3X42 - chains A and B; structure by X-ray diffraction, 1.88 A resolution.

Chain A (and B):
Protein: Phenylethylamine oxidase
Source organism: Arthrobacter globiformis
Notes: EC 1.4.3.21; chain B of this document is another copy of the same molecule, construct and numbering; everything in this record applies to it too
Reference sequence: P46881 (PAOX_ARTGO); residue numbers follow UniProt; this construct covers 9-629
Amino-acid sequence (621 residues; each row starts with the number of its first residue):
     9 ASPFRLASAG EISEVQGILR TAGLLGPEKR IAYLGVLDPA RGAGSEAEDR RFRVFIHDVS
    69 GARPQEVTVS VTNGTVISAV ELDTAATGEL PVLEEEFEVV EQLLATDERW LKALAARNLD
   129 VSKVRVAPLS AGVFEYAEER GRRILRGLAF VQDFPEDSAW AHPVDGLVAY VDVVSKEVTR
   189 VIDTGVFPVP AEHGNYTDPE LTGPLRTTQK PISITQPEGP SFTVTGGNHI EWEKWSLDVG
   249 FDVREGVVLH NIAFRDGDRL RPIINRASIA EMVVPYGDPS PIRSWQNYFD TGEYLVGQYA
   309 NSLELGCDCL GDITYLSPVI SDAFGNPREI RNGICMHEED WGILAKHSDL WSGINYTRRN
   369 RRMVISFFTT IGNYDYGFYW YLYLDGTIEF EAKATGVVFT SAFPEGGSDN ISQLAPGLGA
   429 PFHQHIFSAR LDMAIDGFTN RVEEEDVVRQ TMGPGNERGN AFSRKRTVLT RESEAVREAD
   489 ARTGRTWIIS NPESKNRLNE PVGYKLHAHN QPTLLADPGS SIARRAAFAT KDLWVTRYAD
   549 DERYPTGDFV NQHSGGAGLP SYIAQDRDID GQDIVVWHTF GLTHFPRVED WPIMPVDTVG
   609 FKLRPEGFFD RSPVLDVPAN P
Modified positions: Y382 (5-(2-carboxy-2-aminoethyl)-2-hydroxy-1,4-benzoquinone; TPQ)
UniProt features mapped onto this chain:
  - active site: D298 (Proton acceptor), Y382 (Schiff-base intermediate with substrate)
  - binding site (substrate): Y296 to Y307, I379 to Y384
  - binding site (Cu cation): H431, H433, H592
  - modified residue: Y382 (2',4',5'-topaquinone)
  - mutagenesis: Y382 (Y382F: Loss of activity)
Cystine bridges: C317-C343
Metal / ion sites: K+: V79, T80; Cu ion: H431, H433, H592; Na+: D440, M441, D581, I582
What the authors report for this chain:
  - catalytic residues: D298 (citing earlier work)

How chain A and chain B interact:
Residue-residue contacts - 301 pairs, chain A then chain B:
  R133(A) with W359(B)
  V134(A) with W359(B)
  A135(A) with W359(B)
  F142(A) with R466(B)
  E143(A) with R466(B), salt bridge
  Y144(A) with R466(B), hydrogen bond
  Q160(A) with W359(B), hydrogen bond (side chain-backbone); S360(B)
  P163(A) with W359(B); S360(B)
  E164(A) with S360(B); I362(B)
  D165(A) with S360(B)
  A167(A) with W359(B), hydrophobic
  W168(A) with D357(B), hydrogen bond; W359(B), hydrophobic
  E200(A) with R505(B), salt bridge
  Y204(A) with H355(B); Y364(B), hydrophobic
  T205(A) with Y364(B)
  L209(A) with R619(B)
  T210(A) with L623(B); D624(B)
  P212(A) with D624(B)
  L213(A) with D624(B)
  R214(A) with E241(B), salt bridge; K242(B); L392(B); P621(B), hydrogen bond (side chain-backbone); D624(B), salt bridge; V625(B); P626(B)
  T216(A) with S229(B); E241(B), hydrogen bond
  Q217(A) with S229(B); E241(B), hydrogen bond; L392(B); V625(B)
  K218(A) with Q224(B); E226(B); G227(B); P228(B); S229(B), hydrogen bond (backbone-side chain); R369(B), hydrogen bond (backbone-side chain)
  P219(A) with Q224(B), hydrogen bond (backbone-side chain); E226(B)
  I220(A) with T223(B); Q224(B); D348(B); R369(B)
  S221(A) with S221(B); I222(B); T223(B), hydrogen bond (backbone-backbone)
  I222(A) with S221(B)
  T223(A) with I220(B); S221(B), hydrogen bond (backbone-backbone)
  Q224(A) with P219(B), hydrogen bond (side chain-backbone); I220(B)
  E226(A) with K218(B); P219(B)
  G227(A) with K218(B)
  P228(A) with K218(B)
  S229(A) with T216(B), hydrogen bond (side chain-backbone); Q217(B); K218(B), hydrogen bond (side chain-backbone)
  E241(A) with R214(B), salt bridge; T216(B), hydrogen bond; Q217(B), hydrogen bond
  K242(A) with R214(B)
  Y284(A) with N468(B), hydrogen bond (backbone-side chain)
  G285(A) with N468(B); A469(B); F470(B), hydrogen bond (backbone-backbone)
  D286(A) with N468(B), hydrogen bond (backbone-side chain)
  P287(A) with G463(B)
  S292(A) with R466(B), hydrogen bond; N468(B)
  W293(A) with R466(B)
  N309(A) with K354(B)
  G314(A) with N628(B), hydrogen bond (backbone-side chain); P629(B)
  C315(A) with T365(B); R367(B), hydrogen bond (backbone-side chain)
  D316(A) with I351(B); K354(B), salt bridge; T365(B), hydrogen bond; R367(B), hydrogen bond (backbone-side chain)
  C317(A) with R367(B)
  L318(A) with D348(B); R367(B)
  E347(A) with I220(B)
  D348(A) with I220(B); L318(B)
  W349(A) with W349(B), hydrophobic
  I351(A) with C315(B); D316(B); Y387(B); V604(B)
  L352(A) with P603(B); V604(B), hydrogen bond (backbone-backbone)
  A353(A) with T403(B); M602(B)
  K354(A) with N309(B); D316(B), salt bridge; F376(B); D383(B); T403(B), hydrogen bond (backbone-side chain); G404(B), hydrogen bond (backbone-backbone)
  H355(A) with Y204(B); G380(B); N381(B), hydrogen bond (side chain-backbone); D383(B), salt bridge; G404(B); V405(B); I601(B)
  S356(A) with T378(B); D383(B), hydrogen bond (backbone-side chain)
  D357(A) with W168(B), hydrogen bond
  W359(A) with R133(B); V134(B); A135(B); Q160(B), hydrogen bond (backbone-side chain); P163(B); A167(B), hydrophobic; W168(B), hydrophobic
  S360(A) with Q160(B); P163(B); E164(B); D165(B)
  I362(A) with E164(B); T205(B)
  Y364(A) with Y204(B), hydrophobic; T205(B); I601(B), hydrophobic
  T365(A) with C315(B); D316(B), hydrogen bond
  R367(A) with C315(B), hydrogen bond (side chain-backbone); D316(B), hydrogen bond (side chain-backbone); C317(B); L318(B)
  R369(A) with Q217(B); K218(B), hydrogen bond (side chain-backbone); I220(B)
  F376(A) with I351(B), hydrophobic; K354(B)
  T378(A) with S356(B)
  G380(A) with H355(B)
  N381(A) with H355(B), hydrogen bond (backbone-side chain)
  D383(A) with K354(B); H355(B), salt bridge; S356(B), hydrogen bond (side chain-backbone)
  Y387(A) with I351(B)
  L392(A) with R214(B); Q217(B)
  D393(A) with P603(B)
  T403(A) with A353(B); K354(B), hydrogen bond (side chain-backbone)
  G404(A) with K354(B), hydrogen bond (backbone-backbone)
  V405(A) with H355(B)
  D417(A) with F470(B); S471(B), hydrogen bond (backbone-side chain)
  N418(A) with Q458(B), hydrogen bond; A469(B); F470(B), hydrogen bond (side chain-backbone)
  Q421(A) with L506(B)
  L422(A) with L506(B)
  A423(A) with R505(B); L506(B)
  P424(A) with R505(B)
  F430(A) with F470(B)
  H431(A) with F470(B)
  Q432(A) with F470(B)
  V455(A) with L523(B), hydrophobic
  R457(A) with L523(B), hydrogen bond (side chain-backbone); A524(B), hydrogen bond (side chain-backbone); P526(B)
  Q458(A) with N418(B), hydrogen bond
  T459(A) with D525(B)
  M460(A) with D525(B), hydrogen bond (backbone-side chain); G527(B)
  G463(A) with P287(B)
  R466(A) with F142(B); E143(B), salt bridge; Y144(B), hydrogen bond; S292(B), hydrogen bond; W293(B); S528(B)
  G467(A) with A524(B); D525(B), hydrogen bond (backbone-backbone); S528(B)
  N468(A) with Y284(B), hydrogen bond (side chain-backbone); G285(B); D286(B), hydrogen bond (side chain-backbone); S292(B)
  A469(A) with G285(B); N418(B)
  F470(A) with G285(B), hydrogen bond (backbone-backbone); N418(B), hydrogen bond (backbone-side chain); F430(B); H431(B); Q432(B); L523(B), hydrophobic; T591(B); F593(B), hydrophobic
  S471(A) with D417(B), hydrogen bond (side chain-backbone); F593(B)
  R472(A) with S420(B); F430(B); F593(B)
  A489(A) with A489(B), hydrophobic; N518(B); P520(B)
  R490(A) with E486(B), salt bridge; P520(B)
  G492(A) with P520(B)
  R505(A) with E200(B), salt bridge; A423(B); P424(B)
  L506(A) with Q421(B); L422(B); A423(B); P424(B); V596(B), hydrophobic
  N518(A) with A489(B)
  P520(A) with A489(B); R490(B); G492(B)
  L523(A) with V455(B), hydrophobic; R457(B), hydrogen bond (backbone-side chain); F470(B), hydrophobic
  A524(A) with R457(B), hydrogen bond (backbone-side chain); G467(B)
  D525(A) with Q458(B); T459(B); M460(B), hydrogen bond (side chain-backbone); G467(B), hydrogen bond (backbone-backbone)
  P526(A) with R457(B)
  G527(A) with M460(B)
  S528(A) with M460(B); R466(B); G467(B)
  T591(A) with F470(B)
  F593(A) with V455(B), hydrophobic; F470(B), hydrophobic; S471(B); R472(B)
  R595(A) with R612(B); P613(B), hydrogen bond (side chain-backbone); E614(B)
  V596(A) with L506(B), hydrophobic; F617(B); D618(B); R619(B); S620(B)
  E597(A) with P613(B); E614(B); G615(B), hydrogen bond (side chain-backbone); F616(B), hydrogen bond (side chain-backbone); F617(B), hydrogen bond (side chain-backbone); S620(B)
  W599(A) with R619(B); S620(B), hydrogen bond (backbone-backbone)
  P600(A) with L623(B)
  I601(A) with H355(B); Y364(B), hydrophobic
  M602(A) with A353(B)
  P603(A) with L352(B); D393(B)
  V604(A) with I351(B); L352(B), hydrogen bond (backbone-backbone)
  D605(A) with R612(B), salt bridge
  R612(A) with R595(B); D605(B), salt bridge
  P613(A) with R595(B), hydrogen bond (backbone-side chain); E597(B)
  E614(A) with E597(B)
  G615(A) with E597(B), hydrogen bond (backbone-side chain)
  F616(A) with E597(B), hydrogen bond (backbone-side chain)
  F617(A) with V596(B); E597(B), hydrogen bond (backbone-side chain)
  D618(A) with V596(B)
  R619(A) with L209(B); V596(B); W599(B)
  S620(A) with V596(B); E597(B); W599(B), hydrogen bond (backbone-backbone)
  P621(A) with R214(B), hydrogen bond (backbone-side chain)
  L623(A) with Y204(B), hydrophobic; T210(B); P600(B); I601(B), hydrophobic
  D624(A) with T210(B); P212(B); L213(B); R214(B), salt bridge
  V625(A) with R214(B); Q217(B)
  P626(A) with R214(B)
  N628(A) with G314(B)
  P629(A) with G314(B)
Other interface residues (no listed pair), chain A (153 interface residues in all): F158, P225, P283, P289, L313, E346, G350, K401, S420, E453, N464, T491, N504, L522, V622
Other interface residues (no listed pair), chain B (153 interface residues in all): F158, P225, P289, E346, E347, G350, K401, E453, N464, T491, N504, L522, S529, V622

In short:
Chain A and chain B each contribute 153 residues to their interface; the contacts include 70 hydrogen bonds
and 15 salt bridges. Among the polar pairs are E143(A)-R466(B), E200(A)-R505(B) and R214(A)-E241(B). The paper
reports the catalytic residue D298(A).
Both chains are Phenylethylamine oxidase (Arthrobacter globiformis). Entry 3X42 (Crystal structure of copper
amine oxidase from Arthrobacter globiformis in the presence of sodium bromide) was determined by X-ray
diffraction together with 3X3X, 3X3Y, 3X3Z, 3X40 and 3X41 from the same study.
